6PPH - chains 5 and 4 of the 21 polymer chains in the assembly; structure by electron microscopy, 3.80 A resolution.

Chain 5:
Protein: Triplex capsid protein 1
Organism: Human herpesvirus 8
Reference sequence: Q76RF6 (Q76RF6_HHV8); residues 1-331 here = UniProt positions 1-331
Amino-acid sequence (331 residues; each row starts with the number of its first residue):
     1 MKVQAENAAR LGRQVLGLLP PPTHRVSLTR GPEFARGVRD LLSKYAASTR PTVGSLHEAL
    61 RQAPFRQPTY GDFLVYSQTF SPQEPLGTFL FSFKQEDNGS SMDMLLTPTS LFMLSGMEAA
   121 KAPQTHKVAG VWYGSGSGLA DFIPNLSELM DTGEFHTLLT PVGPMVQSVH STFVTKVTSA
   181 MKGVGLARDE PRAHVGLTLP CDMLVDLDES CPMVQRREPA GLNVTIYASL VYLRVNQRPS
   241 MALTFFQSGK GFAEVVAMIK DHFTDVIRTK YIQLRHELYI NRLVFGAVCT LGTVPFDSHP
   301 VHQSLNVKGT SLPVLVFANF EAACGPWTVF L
Unresolved in the structure: 1-5, 209-216, 307-310
Reported in the primary citation:
  - mutagenesis - L278R/I280R/L283E, I280R: decreased growth

Chain 4:
Protein: Major capsid protein
Organism: Human herpesvirus 8
Reference sequence: D0UZN7 (D0UZN7_HHV8); numbering as in UniProt (aligned over 1-1376)
Amino-acid sequence (1376 residues; row label = number of the first residue in the row):
     1 MEATLEQRPF PYLATEANLL TQIKESAADG LFKSFQLLLG KDAREGSVRF EALLGVYTNV
    61 VEFVKFLETA LAAACVNTEF KDLRRMIDGK IQFKISMPTI AHGDGRRPNK QRQYIVMKAC
   121 NKHHIGAEIE LAAADIELLF AEKETPLDFT EYAGAIKTIT SALQFGMDAL ERGLVDTVLA
   181 VKLRHAPPVF ILKTLGDPVY SERGLKKAVK SDMVSMFKAH LIEHSFFLDK AELMTRGKQY
   241 VLTMLSDMLA AVCEDTVFKG VSTYTTASGQ QVAGVLETTD SVMRRLMNLL GQVESAMSGP
   301 AAYASYVVRG ANLVTAVSYG RAMRNFEQFM ARIVDHPNAL PSVEGDKAAL ADGHDEIQRT
   361 RIAASLVKIG DKFVAIESLQ RMYNETQFPC PLNRRIQYTY FFPVGLHLPV PRYSTSVSVR
   421 GVESPAIQST ETWVVNKNNV PLCFGYQNAL KSICHPRMHN PTQSAQALNQ AFPDPDGGHG
   481 YGLRYEQTPN MNLFRTFHQY YMGKNVAFVP DVAQKALVTT EDLLHPTSHR LLRLEVHPFF
   541 DFFVHPCPGA RGSYRATHRT MVGNIPQPLA PREFQESRGA QFDAVTNMTH VIDQLTIDVI
   601 QETAFDPAYP LFCYVIEAMI HGQEEKFVMN MPLIALVIQT YWVNSGKLAF VNSYHMVRFI
   661 CTHMGNGSIP KEAHGHYRKI LGELIALEQA LLKLAGHETV GRTPITHLVS ALLDPHLLPP
   721 FAYHDVFTDL MQKSSRQPII KIGDQNYDNP QNRATFINLR GRMEDLVNNL VNIYQTRVNE
   781 DHDERHVLDV APLDENDYNP VLEKLFYYVL MPVCSNGHMC GMGVDYQNVA LTLTYNGPVF
   841 ADVVNAQDDI LLHLENGTLK DILQAGDIRP TVDMIRVLCT SFLTCPFVTQ AARVITKRDP
   901 AQSFATHEYG KDVAQTVLVN GFGAFAVADR SREAAETMFY PVPFNKLYAD PLVAATLHPL
   961 LANYVTRLPN QRNAVVFNVP SNLMAEYEEW HKSPVAAYAA SCQATPGAIS AMVSMHQKLS
  1021 APSFICQAKH RMHPGFAMTV VRTDEVLAEH ILYCSRASTS MFVGLPSVVR REVRSDAVTF
  1081 EITHEIASLH TALGYSSVIA PAHVAAITTD MGVHCQDLFM IFPGDAYQDR QLHDYIKMKA
  1141 GVQTGPPGNR MDHVGYAAGV PRCENLPGLS HGQLATCEII PTPVTSDVAY FQTPSNPRGR
  1201 AACVVSCDAY SNESAERLLY DHSIPDPAYE CRSTNNPWAS QRGSLGDVLY NITFRQTALP
  1261 GMYSPCRQFF HKEDIMRYNR GLYTLVNEYS ARLAGAPATS TTDLQYVVVN GTDVFLDQPC
  1321 HMLQEAYPTL AASHRVMLDE YMSNKQTHAP VHMGQYLIEE VAPMKRLLKL GNKVVY
Unresolved in the structure: 1-46, 254-262, 342-356, 410-426, 1142-1174, 1253-1260, 1294-1313, 1345-1350

How chain 5 and chain 4 interact:
Contacting residue pairs (44; chain 5 residue first):
  Thr23(5) - Ser1067(4)
  His24(5) - Pro1066(4)
  His24(5) - Ser1067(4)
  His24(5) - Val1068(4)  hydrogen bond (backbone-backbone)
  Arg25(5) - Leu1065(4)  hydrogen bond (side chain-backbone)
  Arg25(5) - Pro1066(4)
  Arg25(5) - Ser1067(4)
  Val26(5) - Pro1066(4)  hydrogen bond (backbone-backbone)
  Val26(5) - Val1068(4)  hydrophobic
  Ser27(5) - Leu1065(4)
  Leu28(5) - Met167(4)
  Leu28(5) - Leu170(4)  hydrophobic
  Leu28(5) - Pro1066(4)  hydrophobic
  Thr29(5) - Glu79(4)
  Thr29(5) - Tyr303(4)
  Thr29(5) - Val1063(4)
  Val38(5) - Leu163(4)  hydrophobic
  Leu41(5) - Val1068(4)  hydrophobic
  Leu41(5) - Phe1080(4)  hydrophobic
  Leu42(5) - Leu131(4)  hydrophobic
  Leu42(5) - Ile136(4)
  Leu42(5) - Phe140(4)  hydrophobic
  Leu42(5) - Ile159(4)  hydrophobic
  Ser43(5) - Phe140(4)
  Tyr45(5) - Arg1070(4)
  Tyr45(5) - Val1073(4)
  Tyr45(5) - Val1078(4)
  Arg50(5) - Phe140(4)  hydrogen bond (side chain-backbone)
  Arg50(5) - Ala141(4)
  Arg50(5) - Glu142(4)
  Gln78(5) - Arg1277(4)  hydrogen bond
  Glu96(5) - Gly1261(4)
  Ser137(5) - Glu1273(4)
  Gly138(5) - Arg1277(4)
  Asp141(5) - Arg1267(4)
  Asp141(5) - His1271(4)
  Pro144(5) - Gly1261(4)
  Phe173(5) - Arg1277(4)
  Phe173(5) - Tyr1278(4)  hydrophobic
  Arg188(5) - His124(4)
  Asp189(5) - Lys122(4)
  Asp189(5) - His124(4)  salt bridge
  Glu190(5) - Arg84(4)  salt bridge
  Glu190(5) - Glu1085(4)
Other interface residues (no listed pair), chain 5 (28 interface residues in all): Ala46, Thr52, Leu74, Phe142, Thr172
Other interface residues (no listed pair), chain 4 (35 interface residues in all): His1084, Asn1251, Met1262, Gly1281, Phe1315

Overview:
Chain 5 and chain 4 form an interface of 28 and 35 residues respectively, with 5 hydrogen bonds and 2 salt
bridges. Polar pairs include Asp189(5)-His124(4), Glu190(5)-Arg84(4) and Arg25(5)-Leu1065(4). The paper
reports that L278R/I280R/L283E and I280R of chain 5 reduce growth.
Chain 5 is Triplex capsid protein 1 and chain 4 is Major capsid protein, both from Human herpesvirus 8; the
structure, Kaposi's sarcoma-associated herpesvirus (KSHV), C1 penton vertex register, CATC-binding structure,
was determined by electron microscopy, deposited together with 6PPB, 6PPD and 6PPI.
